7UPZ - chains A and D of the 4 polymer chains in the assembly; structure by X-ray diffraction, 2.49 A resolution.

== Chain A ==
Protein: CCAAT/enhancer-binding protein beta
From: Homo sapiens
Reference sequence: P17676 (CEBPB_HUMAN); residue numbers follow UniProt; this construct covers 257-336
Sequence (80 residues; numbered 257 to 336; the number before each row is that of its first residue):
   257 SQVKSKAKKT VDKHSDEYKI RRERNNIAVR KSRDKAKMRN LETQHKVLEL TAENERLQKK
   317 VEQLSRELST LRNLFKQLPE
Unresolved in the structure: 257-268, 333-336
UniProt features mapped onto this chain:
  - region: Lys-275 to Arg-295 (Basic motif), Leu-297 to Leu-304 (Leucine-zipper)
  - modified residue: Thr-266 (Phosphothreonine), Ser-288 (Phosphoserine), Ser-325 (Phosphoserine)
  - cross-link (Glycyl lysine isopeptide (Lys-Gly)): Lys-260 (interchain with G-Cter in SUMO2), Lys-262 (interchain with G-Cter in SUMO2), Lys-332 (interchain with G-Cter in SUMO2)
  - mutagenesis: Ser-288 (S288A: Loss of nuclear translocation)

== Chain D ==
Molecule: 16-nt DNA strand
Sequence (16 nucleotides; row label = number of the first residue in the row):
     1 TCGTCTTTCT TAAGAA

== Chain A / chain D interface ==
Pairs across the interface (11; chain A residue first):
  Arg-280(A) / DG3(D)  salt bridge to the phosphate
  Arg-280(A) / DT4(D)  salt bridge to the phosphate
  Asn-281(A) / DT6(D)  hydrogen bond to the base
  Ala-284(A) / DT6(D)  base contact
  Val-285(A) / DT6(D)  base contact
  Val-285(A) / DT7(D)  base contact
  Lys-287(A) / DC5(D)  salt bridge to the phosphate
  Ser-288(A) / DT6(D)  hydrogen bond to the phosphate
  Arg-289(A) / DT8(D)  hydrogen bond to the base
  Arg-289(A) / DC9(D)  base contact
  Lys-291(A) / DT6(D)  salt bridge to the phosphate

== Overview ==
Chain A and chain D form an interface of 8 and 7 residues respectively, with 3 hydrogen bonds and 4 salt
bridges. Among the polar pairs are Asn-281(A)/DT6(D), Arg-289(A)/DT8(D) and Ser-288(A)/DT6(D). Curated
annotation (UniProt) lists one mutagenesis site on chain A.
Here chain A is CCAAT/enhancer-binding protein beta (Homo sapiens) and chain D is a 16-nt DNA strand. Entry
7UPZ (Structural basis for cell type specific DNA binding of C/EBPbeta: the case of cell cycle inhibitor ...)
was determined by X-ray diffraction.
